7BST - chains E and F of the 7 polymer chains in the assembly; structure by electron microscopy, 4.37 A resolution (low resolution: residue-level contacts below are approximate; hydrogen-bond / salt-bridge calls are withheld).

[Chain E]
Name: Type I restriction enzyme EcoR124II M protein
Source organism: Escherichia coli
Notes: EC 2.1.1.72
Reference sequence: P10484 (T1M1_ECOLX); residues 1-520 here = UniProt positions 1-520
Sequence (520 residues; each row starts with the number of its first residue):
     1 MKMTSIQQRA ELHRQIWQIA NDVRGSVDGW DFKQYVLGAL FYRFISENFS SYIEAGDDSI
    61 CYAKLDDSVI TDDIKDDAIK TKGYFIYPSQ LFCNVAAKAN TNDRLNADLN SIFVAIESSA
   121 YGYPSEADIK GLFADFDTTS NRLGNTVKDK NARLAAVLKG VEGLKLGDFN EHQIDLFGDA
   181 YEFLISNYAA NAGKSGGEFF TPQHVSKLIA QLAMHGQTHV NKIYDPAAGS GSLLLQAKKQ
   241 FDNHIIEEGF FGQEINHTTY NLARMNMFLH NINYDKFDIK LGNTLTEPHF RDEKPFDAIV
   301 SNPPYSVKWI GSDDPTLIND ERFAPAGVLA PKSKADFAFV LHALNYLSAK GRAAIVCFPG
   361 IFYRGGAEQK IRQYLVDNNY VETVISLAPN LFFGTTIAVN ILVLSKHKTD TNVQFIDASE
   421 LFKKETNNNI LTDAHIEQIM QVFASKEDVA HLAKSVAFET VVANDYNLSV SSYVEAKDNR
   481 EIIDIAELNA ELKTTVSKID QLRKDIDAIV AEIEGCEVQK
Disordered / not traced: 1-9, 56-70, 168-173, 191-197, 511-520
UniProt features mapped onto this chain:
  - region: Glu-481 to Val-510 (C-terminal tail)
  - binding site (S-adenosyl-L-methionine): Glu-198 to Gln-203, Ser-230 to Ser-232, Glu-254
  - mutagenesis: Asp-135 to Thr-146 (Little change in holoenzyme assembly, no DNA restriction), Ala-476 to Val-510 (Almost complete loss of holoenzyme assembly, no DNA restriction)

[Chain F]
Name: Overcome classical restriction gp0.3
Source organism: Escherichia phage T7
Reference sequence: P03775 (OCR_BPT7); residues 0-116 here correspond to UniProt positions 1-117 (UniProt number = residue number + 1)
Sequence (117 residues; row label = number of the first residue in the row; numbering starts at 0):
     0 MAMSNMTYNN VFDHAYEMLK ENIRYDDIRD TDDLHDAIHM AADNAVPHYY ADIFSVMASE
    60 GIDLEFEDSG LMPDTKDVIR ILQARIYEQL TIDLWEDAED LLNEYLEEVE EYEEDEE
Disordered / not traced: 0-4, 111-116

[How chain E and chain F interact]
Contacting residue pairs - 24 pairs, chain E then chain F:
  Glu-198(E) with Tyr-48(F); Asp-51(F)
  Phe-199(E) with Tyr-48(F)
  Tyr-305(E) with Asn-43(F); Ala-44(F)
  Lys-308(E) with His-13(F)
  Gly-311(E) with Tyr-24(F)
  Ser-312(E) with Tyr-24(F)
  Pro-331(E) with Glu-20(F)
  Lys-332(E) with Glu-16(F); Glu-20(F)
  Ser-333(E) with His-13(F); Met-17(F); Glu-20(F)
  Lys-334(E) with Glu-20(F)
  Tyr-363(E) with Met-39(F)
  Arg-364(E) with Met-17(F); Asn-43(F)
  Gly-366(E) with Asp-25(F)
  Gly-394(E) with His-47(F); Tyr-48(F); Tyr-49(F)
  Thr-395(E) with His-47(F)
  Thr-396(E) with Tyr-49(F)
Other interface residues (no listed pair), chain E (21 interface residues in all): Ser-306, Gly-360, Gly-365, Phe-393, Ile-397
Other interface residues (no listed pair), chain F (16 interface residues in all): Asn-21, Val-45, Ile-78

[Summary]
The interface between chain E and chain F involves 21 residues on one side and 16 on the other. From UniProt:
10 S-adenosyl-L-methionine-binding residues and 12 mutagenesis sites on chain E.
Chain E is Type I restriction enzyme EcoR124II M protein (Escherichia coli) and chain F is Overcome classical
restriction gp0.3 (Escherichia phage T7); the structure, EcoR124I-Ocr in the Intermediate State, was
determined by electron microscopy, deposited together with 7BTO, 7BTP, 7BTQ and 7BTR.
